1NN8 - chains S and T of the 7 polymer chains in the assembly; structure by electron microscopy, 15.00 A resolution (very low resolution: no residue pairs are listed; an interface is given only as per-side residue counts).

[Chain S (and T)]
Protein: poliovirus receptor
From: Homo sapiens
Notes: chain T of this document is another copy of the same molecule, construct and numbering; everything in this record applies to it too
UniProtKB: P15151 (PVR_HUMAN); residue numbers follow UniProt; this construct covers 28-329
Chain sequence (302 residues; row label = number of the first residue in the row):
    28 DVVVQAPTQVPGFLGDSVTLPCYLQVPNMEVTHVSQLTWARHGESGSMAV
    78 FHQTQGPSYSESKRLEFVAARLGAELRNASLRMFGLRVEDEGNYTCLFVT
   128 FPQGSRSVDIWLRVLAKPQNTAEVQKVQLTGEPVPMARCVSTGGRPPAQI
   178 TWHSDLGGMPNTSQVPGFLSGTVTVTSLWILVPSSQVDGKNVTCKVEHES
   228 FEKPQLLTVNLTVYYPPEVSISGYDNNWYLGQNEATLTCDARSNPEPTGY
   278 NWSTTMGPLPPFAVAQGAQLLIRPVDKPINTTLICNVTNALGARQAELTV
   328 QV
Not modelled in the structure: 28
Reported in the primary citation:
  - post-translational modification sites: Asn-105, Asn-120, Asn-188, Asn-237

[How chain S and chain T interact]
At this resolution (15 A) residue pairs are not listed: 282 residues of chain S and 280 of chain T lie at the interface.

[In short]
Chain S and chain T form an interface of 282 and 280 residues respectively. The paper reports modification
sites Asn-105(S), Asn-120(S) and Asn-188(S) among others.
Both chains are poliovirus receptor (Homo sapiens). Entry 1NN8 (CryoEM structure of poliovirus receptor bound
to poliovirus) was determined by electron microscopy.
